4K3P - chains A and E of the 3 polymer chains in the assembly; structure by X-ray diffraction, 2.15 A resolution.

== Chain A ==
Molecule: DNA polymerase III subunit beta
Organism: Escherichia coli
Notes: EC 2.7.7.7
UniProt: P0A988 (DPO3B_ECOLI); numbering as in UniProt (aligned over 1-366)
Chain sequence (366 residues; row label = number of the first residue in the row):
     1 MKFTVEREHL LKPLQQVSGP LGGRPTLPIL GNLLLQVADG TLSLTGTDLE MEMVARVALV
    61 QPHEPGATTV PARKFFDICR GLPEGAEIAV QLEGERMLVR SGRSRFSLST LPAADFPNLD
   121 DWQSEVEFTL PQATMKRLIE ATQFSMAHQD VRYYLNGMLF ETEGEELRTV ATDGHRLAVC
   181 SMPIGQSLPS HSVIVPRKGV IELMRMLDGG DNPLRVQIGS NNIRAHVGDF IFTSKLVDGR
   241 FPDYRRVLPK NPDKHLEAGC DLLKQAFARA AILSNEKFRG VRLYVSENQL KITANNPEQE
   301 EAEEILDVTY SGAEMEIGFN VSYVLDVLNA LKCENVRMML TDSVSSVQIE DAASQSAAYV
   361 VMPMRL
Not modelled in the structure: 20-27, 366
Bound ions: Ca2+ near Gly280 (its only coordinating residue here)
UniProt features mapped onto this chain:
  - binding site (DNA): Arg24, Arg73, Gln149, Tyr153, Tyr154

== Chain E ==
Molecule: (Ace)qlalf
Chain sequence (6 residues; each row starts with the number of its first residue; numbers below 1 keep their minus sign (ACE-1 is residue -1)):
    -1 XQLALF
Modified positions: ACE (acetyl group) at position -1

== Chain A / chain E interface ==
Contacting residue pairs (24; chain A residue first):
  Thr172(A) - Leu3(E)
  Thr172(A) - Phe4(E)
  Gly174(A) - Ala2(E)
  Gly174(A) - Leu3(E)  hydrogen bond (backbone-backbone)
  Gly174(A) - Phe4(E)
  His175(A) - Gln0(E)
  His175(A) - Leu1(E)
  His175(A) - Leu3(E)
  Arg176(A) - Leu3(E)
  Leu177(A) - Leu3(E)  hydrophobic
  Pro242(A) - Phe4(E)  hydrophobic
  Val247(A) - Leu3(E)  hydrophobic
  Asn320(A) - Gln0(E)
  Tyr323(A) - Gln0(E)
  Val360(A) - Leu3(E)  hydrophobic
  Met362(A) - Gln0(E)  hydrogen bond (backbone-side chain)
  Met362(A) - Leu1(E)
  Met362(A) - Ala2(E)
  Met362(A) - Leu3(E)  hydrophobic
  Pro363(A) - Gln0(E)  hydrogen bond (backbone-side chain)
  Pro363(A) - Leu1(E)  hydrogen bond (backbone-backbone)
  Met364(A) - ACE_-1(E)
  Met364(A) - Gln0(E)
  Arg365(A) - ACE_-1(E)  hydrogen bond (backbone-backbone)
Other interface residues (no listed pair), chain A (18 interface residues in all): Arg152, Leu155, Val344, Ser346

== Overview ==
18 residues of chain A and 6 residues of chain E are in contact; the contacts include 5 hydrogen bonds. Among
the polar pairs are Met362(A)-Gln0(E), Pro363(A)-Gln0(E) and Gly174(A)-Leu3(E). Curated annotation (UniProt)
lists 5 DNA-binding residues on chain A.
Chain A is DNA polymerase III subunit beta (Escherichia coli) and chain E is (Ace)qlalf; the structure, E.
coli sliding clamp in complex with AcQLALF, was determined by X-ray diffraction together with 4K3O, 4K3Q and
4K3R from the same study.
